Entry 3J5M (electron microscopy, 5.80 A resolution (low resolution: residue-level contacts below are approximate; hydrogen-bond / salt-bridge calls are withheld)); this record covers chains A and D of the 12 polymer chains in the assembly.

[Chain A]
Molecule: BG505 SOSIP gp120
Organism: Human immunodeficiency virus 1
UniProt: Q2N0S6 (Q2N0S6_9HIV1); the construct has insertions or renumbered stretches relative to UniProt, so the offset changes along the chain: 31-145 = UniProt 30-144; 154-178 = UniProt 145-169; 191-309 = UniProt 190-308; 311-397 = UniProt 309-395; 1 more segments
Amino-acid sequence (475 residues; row label = number of the first residue in the row; note: 22 numbers in that range are skipped by the numbering (no residue carries them; nothing is unmodelled there); a row labelled like 178A-178T holds insertion residues (178A, then the next letters in order)):
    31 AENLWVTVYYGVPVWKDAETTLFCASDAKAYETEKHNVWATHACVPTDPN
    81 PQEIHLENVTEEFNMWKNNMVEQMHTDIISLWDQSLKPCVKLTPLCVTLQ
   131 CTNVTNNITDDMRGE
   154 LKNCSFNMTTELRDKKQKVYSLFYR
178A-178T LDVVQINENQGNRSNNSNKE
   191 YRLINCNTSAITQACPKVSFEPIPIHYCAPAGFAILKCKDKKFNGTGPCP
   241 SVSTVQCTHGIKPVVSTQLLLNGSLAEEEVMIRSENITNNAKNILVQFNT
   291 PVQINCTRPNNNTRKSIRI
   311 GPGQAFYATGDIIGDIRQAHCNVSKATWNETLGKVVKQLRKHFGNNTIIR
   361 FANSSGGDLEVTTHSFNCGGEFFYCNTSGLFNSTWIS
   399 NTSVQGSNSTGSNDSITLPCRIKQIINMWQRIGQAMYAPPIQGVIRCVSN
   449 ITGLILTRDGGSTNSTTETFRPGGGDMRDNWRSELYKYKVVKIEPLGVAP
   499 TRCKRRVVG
Not modelled in the structure: 31-43, 178A-178T, 399-410, 493-507
Construct notes: engineered mutation Asn-332 (Thr330 in Q2N0S6), Cys-501 (Ala498 in Q2N0S6)
Disulfides: Cys-54/Cys-74, Cys-119/Cys-205, Cys-126/Cys-196, Cys-131/Cys-157, Cys-218/Cys-247, Cys-228/Cys-239, Cys-296/Cys-331, Cys-378/Cys-445, Cys-385/Cys-418
What the authors report for this chain:
  - post-translational modification sites: Asn-156, Asn-160, Asn-197, Asn-276, Asn-301, Asn-363, Asn-386

[Chain D]
Molecule: PGV04 heavy chain
Organism: Homo sapiens
Notes: fragment: Fab
Amino-acid sequence (228 residues; numbered 1 to 216 plus 12 insertion-coded residues; the number before each row is that of its first residue; a row labelled like 52A-52B holds insertion residues (52A, then the next letters in order)):
     1 QVQLVQSGSGVKKPGASVRVSCWTSEDIFERTELI
   35A H
    36 WVRQAPGQGLEWIGWVK
52A-52B TV
    53 TGAVNFGSPDFRQRVSLTRDRDLFTAHMDI
82A-82C RGL
    83 TQGDTATYFCARQKFYTG
100A-100F GQGWYF
   101 DLWGRGTLIVVSSASTKGPSVFPLAPSSKSTSGGTAALGCLVKDYFPEPV
   151 TVSWNSGALTSGVHTFPAVLQSSGLYSLSSVVTVPSSSLGTQTYICNVNH
   201 KPSNTKVDKKVEPKSC
Not modelled in the structure: 130-131, 216
Disulfides: Cys-22/Cys-92, Cys-140/Cys-196

[Chain A / chain D interface]
Pairs across the interface (30; chain A residue first):
  Glu-275(A) / Gly-100(D)
  Glu-275(A) / Gly-100A(D)
  Asn-276(A) / Gly-100A(D)
  Asn-279(A) / Trp-100D(D)
  Ala-281(A) / Trp-100D(D)
  Lys-282(A) / Gly-100(D)
  Ser-365(A) / Val-56(D)
  Ser-365(A) / Arg-64(D)
  Gly-366(A) / Val-56(D)
  Gly-367(A) / Gly-54(D)
  Asp-368(A) / Thr-53(D)
  Val-371(A) / Thr-53(D)
  Gln-428(A) / Arg-73(D)
  Arg-429(A) / Arg-73(D)
  Arg-429(A) / Asp-74(D)
  Thr-455(A) / Asn-57(D)
  Arg-456(A) / Asn-57(D)
  Asp-457(A) / Asn-57(D)
  Asp-457(A) / Phe-58(D)
  Asp-457(A) / Gly-59(D)
  Asp-457(A) / Ser-60(D)
  Asp-457(A) / Arg-64(D)
  Gly-458(A) / Gly-59(D)
  Gly-459(A) / Gly-59(D)
  Arg-469(A) / Ala-55(D)
  Arg-469(A) / Val-56(D)
  Arg-469(A) / Arg-64(D)
  Gly-473(A) / Thr-53(D)
  Asp-474(A) / Glu-33(D)
  Asp-474(A) / Lys-52(D)
Other interface residues (no listed pair), chain A (24 interface residues in all): Asn-280, Ala-362, Thr-467, Gly-472
Other interface residues (no listed pair), chain D (19 interface residues in all): Trp-50, Pro-61, Arg-71

[Summary]
24 residues of chain A and 19 residues of chain D are in contact. The paper reports modification sites
Asn-156(A), Asn-160(A) and Asn-197(A) among others.
Here chain A is BG505 SOSIP gp120 (Human immunodeficiency virus 1) and chain D is PGV04 heavy chain (Homo
sapiens). Entry 3J5M (Cryo-EM structure of the BG505 SOSIP.664 HIV-1 Env trimer with 3 PGV04 Fabs) was
determined by electron microscopy.
